PDB entry 7XJ7 | X-ray diffraction, 1.80 A resolution | chain A

Chain A:
Protein: Reverse Transcriptase RNase H domain
Organism: Human immunodeficiency virus 1
Notes: EC 3.1.26.13
UniProt: chimeric construct of A0A059PIR4, A0A7L9QW77: residues 7-80 from A0A059PIR4 (A0A059PIR4_9HIV1) positions 167-240 (UniProt number = residue number + 160); residues 106-151 from A0A7L9QW77 positions 671-716 (UniProt number = residue number + 565)
Amino-acid sequence (151 residues; each row starts with the number of its first residue):
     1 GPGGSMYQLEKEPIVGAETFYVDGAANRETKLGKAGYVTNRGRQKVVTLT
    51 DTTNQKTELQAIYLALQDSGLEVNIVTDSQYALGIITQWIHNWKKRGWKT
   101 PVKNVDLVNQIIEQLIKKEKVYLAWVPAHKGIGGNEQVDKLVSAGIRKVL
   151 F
Not modelled in the structure: 1-4, 150-151
Sequence notes: expression tag (1-6); linker (81-105)
Bound ions: Mn2+ site 1: Asp-23, Glu-58, Asp-78; Mn2+ site 2: Asp-23, Asp-78, Asp-139 (together with ethyl 5-nitrothiophene-2-carboxylate); Zn2+ site 1: Asp-51, His-129, Glu-136; Zn2+ site 2: Glu-72, His-91, Glu-119
Residues lining bound ligands: ethyl 5-nitrothiophene-2-carboxylate (EGI): Asp-23, Gly-24, Ala-25, Glu-58, Asp-78, Ser-79, Ala-128, Asp-139, Val-142, Ser-143, Arg-147

In short:
Chain A binds ethyl 5-nitrothiophene-2-carboxylate. Asp-23, Glu-58 and Asp-78 form the Mn2+ site 1. The Mn2+
site 2 is built by Asp-23, Asp-78 and Asp-139.
Chain A is Reverse Transcriptase RNase H domain (Human immunodeficiency virus 1); the structure, Crystal
structure of engineered HIV-1 Reverse Transcriptase RNase H domain complexed with nitrofuran
methoxy(methoxycarbonyl)phenyl ester, was determined by X-ray diffraction (same publication as 7XIS, 7XIT,
7XIU, 7XJ4 and 7XJ5).
